PDB entry 6OJ6 | electron microscopy, 4.20 A resolution (low resolution: residue-level contacts below are approximate; hydrogen-bond / salt-bridge calls are withheld) | chains A and P of the 13 polymer chains in the assembly

Chain A:
Name: Inner capsid protein VP2
Source organism: Rotavirus A (strain RVA/Monkey/United States/RRV/1975/G3P5B[3])
UniProt: B3F2X3 (B3F2X3_ROTRH); residues 1-887 here = UniProt positions 1-887
Sequence (887 residues; each row starts with the number of its first residue):
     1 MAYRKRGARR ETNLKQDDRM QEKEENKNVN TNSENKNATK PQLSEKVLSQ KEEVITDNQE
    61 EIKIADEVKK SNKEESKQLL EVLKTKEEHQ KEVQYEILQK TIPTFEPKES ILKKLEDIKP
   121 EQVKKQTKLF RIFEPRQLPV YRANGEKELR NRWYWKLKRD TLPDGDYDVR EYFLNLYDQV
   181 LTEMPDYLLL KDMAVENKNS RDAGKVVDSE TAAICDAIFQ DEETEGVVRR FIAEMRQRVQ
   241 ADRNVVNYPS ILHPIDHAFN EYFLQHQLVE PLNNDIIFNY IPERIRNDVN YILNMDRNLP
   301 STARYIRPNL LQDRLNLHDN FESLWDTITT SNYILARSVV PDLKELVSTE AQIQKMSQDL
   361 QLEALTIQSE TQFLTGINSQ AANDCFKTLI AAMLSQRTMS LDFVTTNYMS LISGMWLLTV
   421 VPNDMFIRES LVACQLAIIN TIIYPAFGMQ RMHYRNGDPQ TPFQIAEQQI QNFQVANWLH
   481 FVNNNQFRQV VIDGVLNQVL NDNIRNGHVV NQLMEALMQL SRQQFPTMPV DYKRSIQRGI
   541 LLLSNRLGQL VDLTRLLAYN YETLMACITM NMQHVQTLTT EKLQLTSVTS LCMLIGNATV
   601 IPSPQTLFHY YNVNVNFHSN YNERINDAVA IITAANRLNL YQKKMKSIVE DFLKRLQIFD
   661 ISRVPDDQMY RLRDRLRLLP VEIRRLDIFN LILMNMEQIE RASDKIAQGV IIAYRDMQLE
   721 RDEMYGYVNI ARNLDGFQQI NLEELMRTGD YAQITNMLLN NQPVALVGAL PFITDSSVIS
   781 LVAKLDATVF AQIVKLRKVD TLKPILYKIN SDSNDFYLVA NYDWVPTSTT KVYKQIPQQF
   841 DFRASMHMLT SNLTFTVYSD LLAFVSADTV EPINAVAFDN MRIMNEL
Unresolved in the structure: 1-106

Chain P:
Name: RNA-directed RNA polymerase
Source organism: Rotavirus A (strain RVA/Monkey/United States/RRV/1975/G3P5B[3])
Notes: EC 2.7.7.48
UniProt: B3F2X2 (B3F2X2_ROTRH); residues 1-1088 here = UniProt positions 1-1088
Sequence (1088 residues; numbered 1 to 1088; the number before each row is that of its first residue):
     1 MGKYNLILSE YLSFIYNSQS AVQIPIYYSS NSELENRCIE FHSKCLENSK NGLSLKKLFV
    61 EYSDVIENAT LLSILSYSYD KYNAVERKLV KYAKGKPLEA DLTVNELDYE NNKITSELFP
   121 TAEEYTDLLM DPAILTSLSS NLNAVMFWLE KHENDVAEKL KIYKRRLDLF TIVASTVNKY
   181 GVPRHNAKYR YEYEVMKDKP YYLVTWANSS IEMLMSVFSH EDYLIARELI VLSYSNRSTL
   241 AKLVSSPMSI LVALVDINGT FITNEELELE FSNKYVRAIV PDQTFDELKQ MLDNMRKAGL
   301 TDIPKMIQDW LVDCSIEKFP LMAKIYSWSF HVGFRKQKML DAALDQLKTE YTEDVDDEMY
   361 REYTMLIRDE VVKMLEEPVK HDDHLLQDSE LAGLLSMSSA SNGESRQLKF GRKTIFSTKK
   421 NMHVMDDMAN GRYTPGIIPP VNVDKPIPLG RRDVPGRRTR IIFILPYEYF IAQHAVVEKM
   481 LIYAKHTREY AEFYSQSNQL LSYGDVTRFL SNNSMVLYTD VSQWDSSQHN TQPFRKGIIM
   541 GLDMLANMTN DARVIQTLNL YKQTQINLMD SYVQIPDGNV IKKIQYGAVA SGEKQTKAAN
   601 SIANLALIKT VLSRISNKYS FATKIIRVDG DDNYAVLQFN TEVTKQMVQD VSNDVRETYA
   661 RMNTKVKALV STVGIEIAKR YIAGGKIFFR AGINLLNNEK KGQSTQWDQA AVLYSNYIVN
   721 RLRGFETDRE FILTKIMQMT SVAITGSLRL FPSERVLTTN STFKVFDSED FIIEYGTTDD
   781 EVYIQRAFMS LSSQKSGIAD EIAASSTFKN YVSRLSEQLL FSKNNIVSRG IALTEKAKLN
   841 SYAPISLEKR RAQISALLTM LQKPVTFKSS KITINDILRD IKPFFTVNEA HLPIQYQKFM
   901 PTLPDNVQYI IQCIGSRTYQ IEDDGSKSAI SRLISKYSVY KPSIEELYKV ISLHENEIQL
   961 YLISLGIPKI DADTYVGSKI YSQDKYRILE SYVYNLLSIN YGCYQLFDFN SPDLEKLIRI
  1021 PFKGKIPAVT FILHLYAKLE VINHAIKNGS WISLFCNYPK SEMIKLWKKM WNITSLRSPY
  1081 TNANFFQD
Unresolved in the structure: 1, 1074-1088
From the paper describing this entry:
  - conformationally variable residues (loop rearrangement, order/disorder transition): Phe261 to Phe271, Met397 to Glu404, His486 to Thr507, Ile575 to Lys582, Asp629 to Asp632, Gln818 to Val827, Thr1074 to Asp1088

Chain A / chain P interface:
Contacting residue pairs (65):
  Glu109(A) - Asn258(P)
  Glu109(A) - Gly259(P)
  Glu109(A) - Asn273(P)
  Glu109(A) - Gln897(P)
  Leu112(A) - Asn258(P)
  Leu112(A) - Asn273(P)
  Lys113(A) - Asp256(P)
  Lys113(A) - Asn258(P)
  Lys113(A) - Tyr275(P)
  Glu116(A) - Tyr275(P)
  Arg337(A) - Asn273(P)
  Ser338(A) - Asn273(P)
  Ser338(A) - Lys274(P)
  Asp342(A) - Ile262(P)
  Asp342(A) - Ser272(P)
  Leu343(A) - Asn264(P)
  Leu343(A) - Glu270(P)
  Lys344(A) - Asn264(P)
  Lys344(A) - Glu265(P)
  Lys344(A) - Arg508(P)
  Glu345(A) - Glu265(P)
  Leu346(A) - Asn264(P)
  Leu346(A) - Glu266(P)
  Val347(A) - Glu266(P)
  Ser348(A) - Glu266(P)
  Thr349(A) - Glu268(P)
  Ala364(A) - Pro1027(P)
  Leu365(A) - Glu922(P)
  Leu365(A) - Glu990(P)
  Leu365(A) - Tyr994(P)
  Leu365(A) - Pro1027(P)
  Leu365(A) - Phe1031(P)
  Ile367(A) - Gln920(P)
  Ile367(A) - Asn1010(P)
  Gln368(A) - Phe1009(P)
  Gln368(A) - Glu1015(P)
  Gln368(A) - Phe1031(P)
  Gln368(A) - Lys1038(P)
  Ser369(A) - Thr1030(P)
  Ser369(A) - His1034(P)
  Glu370(A) - Glu1015(P)
  Thr375(A) - Asn1010(P)
  Thr375(A) - Pro1012(P)
  Asn378(A) - Thr918(P)
  Ser379(A) - Asn264(P)
  Ser379(A) - Glu268(P)
  Ser379(A) - Leu269(P)
  Ser379(A) - Glu270(P)
  Gln380(A) - Leu269(P)
  Gln380(A) - Ser916(P)
  Gln380(A) - Arg917(P)
  Gln380(A) - Thr918(P)
  Asn383(A) - Glu270(P)
  Lys387(A) - Phe271(P)
  Lys387(A) - Asn273(P)
  Ser603(A) - Asn513(P)
  Gln605(A) - Asn512(P)
  Gln605(A) - Asn513(P)
  Gln605(A) - Asn640(P)
  His609(A) - Asn512(P)
  Val865(A) - Thr641(P)
  Ser866(A) - Asn640(P)
  Ser866(A) - Thr641(P)
  Ala867(A) - Asn640(P)
  Asp868(A) - Asn640(P)
Also at the interface, not in a pair above, chain A (39 interface residues in all): Ser110, Asn294, Leu362, Glu363, Gly376, Gln584
Also at the interface, not in a pair above, chain P (45 interface residues in all): Arg277, Phe509, Phe639, Ser1011, Asp1013, Phe1022, Ala1028, Leu1035

Summary:
39 residues of chain A and 45 residues of chain P are in contact. The paper reports conformational variability
at Phe261(P), Met397(P) and His486(P) among others.
Here chain A is Inner capsid protein VP2 and chain P is RNA-directed RNA polymerase, both from Rotavirus A
(strain RVA/Monkey/United States/RRV/1975/G3P5B[3]). Entry 6OJ6 (In situ structure of rotavirus VP1
RNA-dependent RNA polymerase (DLP_RNA)) was determined by electron microscopy (same publication as 6OJ3, 6OJ4
and 6OJ5).
